Entry 7Z11 (electron microscopy, 3.20 A resolution); this record covers chains B and G of the 7 polymer chains in the assembly.

[Chain B]
Molecule: ATPase family gene 2 protein
Organism: Saccharomyces cerevisiae S288C
Notes: EC 3.6.4.10
Reference sequence: P32794 (AFG2_YEAST); residue numbers follow UniProt; this construct covers 1-780
Chain sequence (780 residues; each row starts with the number of its first residue):
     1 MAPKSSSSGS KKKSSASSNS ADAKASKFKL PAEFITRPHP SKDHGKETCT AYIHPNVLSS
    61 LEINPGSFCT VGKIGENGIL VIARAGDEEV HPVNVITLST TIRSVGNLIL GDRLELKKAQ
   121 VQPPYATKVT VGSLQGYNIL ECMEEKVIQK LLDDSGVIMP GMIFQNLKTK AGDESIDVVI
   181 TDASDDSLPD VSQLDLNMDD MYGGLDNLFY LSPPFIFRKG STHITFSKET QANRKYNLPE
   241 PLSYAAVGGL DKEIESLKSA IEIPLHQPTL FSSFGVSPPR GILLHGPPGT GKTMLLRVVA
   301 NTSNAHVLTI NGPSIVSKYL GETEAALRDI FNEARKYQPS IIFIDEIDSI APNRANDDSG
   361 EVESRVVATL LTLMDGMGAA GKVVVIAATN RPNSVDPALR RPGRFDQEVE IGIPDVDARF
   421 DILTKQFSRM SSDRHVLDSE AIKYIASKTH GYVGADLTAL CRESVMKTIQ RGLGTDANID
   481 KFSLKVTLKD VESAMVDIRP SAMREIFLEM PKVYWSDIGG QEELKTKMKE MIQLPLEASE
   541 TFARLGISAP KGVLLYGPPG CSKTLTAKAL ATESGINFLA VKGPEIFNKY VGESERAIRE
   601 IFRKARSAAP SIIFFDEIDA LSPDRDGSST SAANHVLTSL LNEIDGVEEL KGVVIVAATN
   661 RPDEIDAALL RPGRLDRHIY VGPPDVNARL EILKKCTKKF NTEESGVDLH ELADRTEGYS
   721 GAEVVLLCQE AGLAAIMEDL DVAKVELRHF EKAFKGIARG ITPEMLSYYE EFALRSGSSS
Unresolved in the structure: 1-27, 187-206, 778-780
Small-molecule neighbours:
  - ATP-gamma-S (AGS; phosphothiophosphoric acid-adenylate ester), molecule 1: Ala246, Val247, Gly248, Gly249, Pro287, Pro288, Gly289, Thr290, Gly291, Lys292, Thr293, Met294, Arg297, Glu346, Asn390, Ile422, Gln426, Gly454, Ala455, Thr458
  - ATP-gamma-S (AGS), molecule 2: Asp517, Ile518, Gly519, Pro559, Gly560, Cys561, Ser562, Lys563, Thr564, Leu565, Asn660, Ile692, Gly721, Ala722, Val725
  - ATP-gamma-S (AGS), molecule 3: Asp645, Ala668, Arg671, Arg674
UniProt features mapped onto this chain:
  - binding site (ATP): Gly286 to Thr293, Gly557 to Thr564
  - mutagenesis: Phe343 (F343L: In dgr1-sup*; moderate loss of catalytic activity. No growth defect. Restores growth and formation of 60S ribosomal subunit maturation but not catalytic activity or oligomerization ...), Glu346 (E346Q: Reduces basal and RLP24-dependent ATPase activity. Increases interaction with RLP24. Slightly reduces RLP24 release. Does not affect composition of pre-60S ribosomal particles or growth), Leu457 (L457S: In afg2-18, drg1-18 or drg1-ts; temperature sensitive mutant. At the restrictive temperature of 37 degrees Celsius, impaired growth ...), Cys561 to Ser562 (Increases ATPase activity and reduces affinity for ATP. Mild defect in oligomerization), Cys561 (C561T: In drg1-11; severe loss of ATPase activity. Severe loss of oligomerization. Resistant to diazaborine-mediated growth inhibition), Ser562 (S562G: Increases ATPase activity. Loss of oligomerization), Ala569 (A569V: In drg1-3; resistant to diazaborine-mediated growth inhibition), Glu617 (E617Q: Increases basal ATPase activity. Reduces RLP24-mediated activation. Does not affect interaction with RLP24 ...), Val725 (V725E: In drg1-1; slight loss of ATPase activity. No effect on affinity for ATP or oligomerization. Resistant to diazaborine-mediated growth inhibition ...)
From the paper describing this entry:
  - binding site for peptide substrate (chain G): Tyr319, Tyr590

[Chain G]
Molecule: peptide substrate
Organism: Saccharomyces cerevisiae S288C
Chain sequence (20 residues; numbered -4 to 15; the number before each row is that of its first residue; numbers below 1 keep their minus sign (UNK-4 is residue -4); X marks 20 residues of unknown identity (built as UNK)):
    -4 XXXXXXXXXX XXXXXXXXXX

[How chain B and chain G interact]
Chain B side of the interface, 6 residues: Lys318, Tyr319, Leu320, Lys589, Tyr590, Val591

[In short]
No residue of chain B is in contact with chain G. Ligands of chain B: 3 copies of ATP-gamma-S. From UniProt:
16 ATP-binding residues and 8 mutagenesis sites on chain B. From the paper: a binding site for peptide
substrate (chain G) at Tyr319(B) and Tyr590(B).
Here chain B is ATPase family gene 2 protein and chain G is peptide substrate, both from Saccharomyces
cerevisiae S288C. Entry 7Z11 (Structure of substrate bound DRG1 (AFG2)) was determined by electron microscopy.
